Entry 3ZVK (X-ray diffraction, 2.50 A resolution); this record covers chains E and X of the 10 polymer chains in the assembly.

# Chain E
Molecule: Antitoxin of toxin-antitoxin system vapb
From: Rickettsia felis
UniProt: Q4UNB3 (Q4UNB3_RICFE); residue numbers follow UniProt; this construct covers 1-78
Amino-acid sequence (78 residues; each row starts with the number of its first residue):
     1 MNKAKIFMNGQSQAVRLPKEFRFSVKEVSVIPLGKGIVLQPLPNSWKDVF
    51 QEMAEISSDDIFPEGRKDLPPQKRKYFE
Unresolved in the structure: 1, 59-78
From the paper describing this entry:
  - binding site for the 26-nt DNA strand (chain X): Asn9, Lys19, Arg22
  - specificity-determining residues: Asn9

# Chain X
Molecule: 26-nt DNA strand
Sequence (26 nucleotides; each row starts with the number of its first residue):
     2 AGTATATATTAATTAGTATATATTAA

# Interface between chain E and chain X
Contacting residue pairs (8):
  Asn9(E) - DT18(X)  base contact
  Asn9(E) - DA19(X)  base contact
  Asn9(E) - DT20(X)  hydrogen bond to the base
  Gly10(E) - DT18(X)  base contact
  Gly10(E) - DA19(X)  base contact
  Gln11(E) - DA16(X)  base contact
  Gln11(E) - DG17(X)  hydrogen bond to the base
  Ser12(E) - DG17(X)  hydrogen bond to the phosphate

# Overview
The interface between chain E and chain X involves 4 residues on one side and 5 on the other, with 3 hydrogen
bonds. Polar pairs include Asn9(E)-DT20(X), Gln11(E)-DG17(X) and Ser12(E)-DG17(X). The paper reports a binding
site for the 26-nt DNA strand (chain X) at Asn9(E), Lys19(E) and Arg22(E); the specificity determinant
Asn9(E).
Chain E is Antitoxin of toxin-antitoxin system vapb (Rickettsia felis) and chain X is a 26-nt DNA strand; the
structure, Crystal structure of VapBC2 from Rickettsia felis bound to a DNA fragment from their promoter, was
determined by X-ray diffraction.
